Entry 4YIS (X-ray diffraction, 2.89 A resolution); this record covers chains A and E of the 3 polymer chains in the assembly.

Chain A:
Molecule: Meganuclease I-CpaMI
Source organism: Cryphonectria parasitica
Reference sequence: O20960 (O20960_CRYPA); residues 5-299 here correspond to UniProt positions 122-416 (UniProt number = residue number + 117)
Sequence (295 residues; each row starts with the number of its first residue):
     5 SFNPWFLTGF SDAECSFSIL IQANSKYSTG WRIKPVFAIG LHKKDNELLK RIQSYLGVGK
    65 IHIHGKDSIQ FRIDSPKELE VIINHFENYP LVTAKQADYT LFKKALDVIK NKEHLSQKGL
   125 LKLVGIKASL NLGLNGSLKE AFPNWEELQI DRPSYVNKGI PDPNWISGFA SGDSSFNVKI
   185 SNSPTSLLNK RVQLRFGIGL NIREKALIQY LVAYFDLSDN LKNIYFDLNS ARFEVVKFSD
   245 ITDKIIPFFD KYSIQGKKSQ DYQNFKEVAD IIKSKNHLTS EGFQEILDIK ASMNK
Construct notes: conflict Asn50 (Leu167 in O20960), Gln100 (Trp217 in O20960), Lys114 (Leu231 in O20960), Asn115 (Leu232 in O20960), Asn161 (Phe278 in O20960), Gln264 (Leu381 in O20960), Gln267 (Ile384 in O20960)
Bound ions: Ca2+ site 1: Ala17, Asp177 (shared with 1 residue of chain F); Ca2+ site 2: Glu18, Gly176, Asp177 (shared with DT16(E) of chain E; 1 residue of chain F); Ca2+ site 3: Asn268, Glu271 (shared with 2 residues of chain B)

Chain E:
Molecule: 28-nt DNA strand
Sequence (28 nucleotides; numbered 1 to 28; the number before each row is that of its first residue):
     1 CCTAGCCCAC AATATTAAGG CCATCCCC
Bound ions: Ca2+: DT16 (shared with Glu18(A), Gly176(A), Asp177(A) of chain A; 1 residue of chain F)

Interface between chain A and chain E:
Pairs across the interface (50):
  Lys30(A) - DT3(E)  base contact
  Tyr31(A) - DT3(E)  phosphate contact
  Tyr31(A) - DA4(E)  hydrogen bond to the base
  Ser32(A) - DC2(E)  hydrogen bond to the phosphate
  Ser32(A) - DT3(E)  hydrogen bond to the phosphate
  Arg36(A) - DA4(E)  hydrogen bond to the base
  Arg36(A) - DG5(E)  hydrogen bond to the base
  Arg36(A) - DC6(E)  base contact
  Lys38(A) - DC6(E)  base contact
  Lys64(A) - DC7(E)  phosphate contact
  His66(A) - DC7(E)  salt bridge to the phosphate
  His66(A) - DC8(E)  phosphate contact
  Ile67(A) - DC8(E)  hydrogen bond to the phosphate
  Ile67(A) - DA9(E)  base contact
  His68(A) - DA9(E)  base contact
  His68(A) - DC10(E)  hydrogen bond to the base
  Gln74(A) - DA9(E)  base contact
  Arg76(A) - DC7(E)  base contact
  Arg76(A) - DC8(E)  base contact
  Arg76(A) - DA9(E)  base contact
  Asp78(A) - DC6(E)  base contact
  Ser79(A) - DG5(E)  hydrogen bond to the phosphate
  Pro80(A) - DG5(E)  phosphate contact
  His118(A) - DA4(E)  salt bridge to the phosphate
  Leu119(A) - DT3(E)  sugar contact
  Gly176(A) - DT16(E)  phosphate contact
  Asp177(A) - DT16(E)  phosphate contact
  Ser178(A) - DA17(E)  phosphate contact
  Ser179(A) - DA17(E)  hydrogen bond to the phosphate
  Asn181(A) - DA17(E)  sugar contact
  Asn181(A) - DA18(E)  phosphate contact
  Val182(A) - DA18(E)  sugar contact
  Lys183(A) - DG20(E)  hydrogen bond to the base
  Lys183(A) - DC21(E)  base contact
  Ile184(A) - DG19(E)  sugar contact
  Ser185(A) - DC21(E)  hydrogen bond to the base
  Asn186(A) - DG20(E)  phosphate contact
  Asn186(A) - DC21(E)  base contact
  Arg195(A) - DC21(E)  base contact
  Arg199(A) - DA18(E)  hydrogen bond to the base
  Arg199(A) - DG19(E)  hydrogen bond to the base
  Asn205(A) - DT15(E)  phosphate contact
  Arg236(A) - DT16(E)  base contact
  Arg236(A) - DA17(E)  base contact
  Glu238(A) - DA18(E)  hydrogen bond to the base
  Lys294(A) - DA18(E)  sugar contact
  Lys294(A) - DG19(E)  salt bridge to the phosphate
  Met297(A) - DA18(E)  phosphate contact
  Asn298(A) - DA17(E)  phosphate contact
  Asn298(A) - DA18(E)  hydrogen bond to the phosphate
Interface residues without a listed pair, chain A (39 interface residues in all): Gly69, Gln197, Gly203, Leu204, Lys262
Interface residues without a listed pair, chain E (17 interface residues in all): DC22

Overview:
39 residues of chain A and 17 residues of chain E are in contact, with 15 hydrogen bonds and 3 salt bridges.
Among the polar pairs are Tyr31(A)-DA4(E), Arg36(A)-DA4(E) and Arg36(A)-DG5(E). The Ca2+ site 1 is built by
Ala17(A) and Asp177(A).
Chain A is Meganuclease I-CpaMI (Cryphonectria parasitica) and chain E is a 28-nt DNA strand; the structure,
Crystal Structure of LAGLIDADG Meganuclease I-CpaMI Bound to Uncleaved DNA, was determined by X-ray
diffraction, deposited together with 4Z1Z, 4Z20, 4YIT and 4YHX.
